Entry 8VSN (X-ray diffraction, 1.91 A resolution); this record covers chains A and P.

Chain A:
Molecule: 14-3-3 protein sigma
Source organism: Homo sapiens
UniProt: P31947 (1433S_HUMAN); residue numbers follow UniProt; this construct covers 1-231
Sequence (236 residues; each row starts with the number of its first residue; numbers below 1 keep their minus sign (Gly-4 is residue -4)):
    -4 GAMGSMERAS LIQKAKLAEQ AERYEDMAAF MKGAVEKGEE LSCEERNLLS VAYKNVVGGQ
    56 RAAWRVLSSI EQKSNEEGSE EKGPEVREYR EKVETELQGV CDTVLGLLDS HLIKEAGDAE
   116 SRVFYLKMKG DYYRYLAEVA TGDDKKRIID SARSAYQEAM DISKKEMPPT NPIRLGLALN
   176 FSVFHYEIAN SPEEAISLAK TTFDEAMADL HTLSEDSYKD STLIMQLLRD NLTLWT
Not modelled in the structure: 72-76
Sequence notes: expression tag (-4 to 0)
Swiss-Prot annotation at these positions:
  - site (Interaction with phosphoserine on interacting protein): Arg56, Arg129
  - modified residue (Phosphoserine): Ser5, Ser74
Glycans and other covalent adducts: compound WQT linked to Cys38
Metal / ion sites: Mg2+ site 1 near Glu89 (its only coordinating residue here); Mg2+ site 2 near Glu188 (its only coordinating residue here)
Small-molecule neighbours: WQT (2-chloranyl-1-[8-(4-iodophenyl)sulfonyl-5-oxa-2,8-diazaspiro[3.5]nonan-2-yl]ethanone): Arg41, Asn42, Ser45, Glu115, Phe119, Lys122, Pro167, Ile168, Asp215, Leu218, Ile219

Chain P:
Molecule: Serine/threonine-protein kinase A-Raf phosphopeptide
Notes: EC 2.7.11.1; fragment: residues 209-220 (Uniprot numbering)
UniProt: P10398 (ARAF_HUMAN); residues 254-265 here correspond to UniProt positions 209-220 (UniProt number = residue number - 45)
Sequence (12 residues; each row starts with the number of its first residue):
   254 RIRSTSTPNV HM
Not modelled in the structure: 254
Modified positions: Ser259 (phosphoserine; SEP)
Swiss-Prot annotation at these positions:
  - modified residue: Ser259 (Phosphoserine)
Small-molecule neighbours: WQT (2-chloranyl-1-[8-(4-iodophenyl)sulfonyl-5-oxa-2,8-diazaspiro[3.5]nonan-2-yl]ethanone): Thr260, Pro261, Val263, Met265

Chain A / chain P interface:
Residue-residue contacts (33):
  Glu14(A) - His264(P)  salt bridge
  Asn42(A) - His264(P)  hydrogen bond
  Asn42(A) - Met265(P)  hydrogen bond (side chain-backbone)
  Ser45(A) - Asn262(P)
  Val46(A) - Asn262(P)  hydrogen bond (backbone-side chain)
  Lys49(A) - Ser259(P)
  Lys49(A) - Thr260(P)  hydrogen bond (side chain-backbone)
  Lys49(A) - Asn262(P)
  Asn50(A) - Asn262(P)
  Arg56(A) - Ser259(P)
  Arg60(A) - Arg256(P)
  Arg129(A) - Ser259(P)
  Tyr130(A) - Ser259(P)
  Pro167(A) - Met265(P)  hydrophobic
  Gly171(A) - Thr260(P)  hydrogen bond (backbone-side chain)
  Leu174(A) - Thr258(P)
  Leu174(A) - Ser259(P)
  Leu174(A) - Thr260(P)
  Asn175(A) - Ser259(P)
  Asn175(A) - Thr260(P)  hydrogen bond
  Val178(A) - Thr258(P)
  Tyr181(A) - Ser257(P)
  Glu182(A) - Arg256(P)
  Glu182(A) - Ser257(P)  hydrogen bond
  Asp215(A) - Val263(P)
  Asp215(A) - Met265(P)
  Ile219(A) - Thr260(P)
  Leu222(A) - Pro261(P)
  Asn226(A) - Ser257(P)
  Asn226(A) - Thr258(P)  hydrogen bond (side chain-backbone)
  Leu229(A) - Ile255(P)
  Leu229(A) - Ser257(P)
  Trp230(A) - Ser257(P)  hydrogen bond
Interface residues without a listed pair, chain A (25 interface residues in all): Lys122, Leu218

Overview:
25 residues of chain A and 11 residues of chain P are in contact; the contacts include 9 hydrogen bonds and 1
salt bridge. Polar pairs include Glu14(A)-His264(P), Asn42(A)-His264(P) and Asn42(A)-Met265(P). Bound to chain
P: compound WQT. Compound WQT is covalently linked to Cys38(A).
Here chain A is 14-3-3 protein sigma (Homo sapiens) and chain P is Serine/threonine-protein kinase A-Raf
phosphopeptide. Entry 8VSN (Ternary structure of 14-3-3 sigma, ARAF phosphopeptide (pS214) and compound 79
(1124379)) was determined by X-ray diffraction.
